6ZCK - chains B and D of the 4 polymer chains in the assembly; structure by electron microscopy, 2.70 A resolution.

[Chain B]
Protein: Capsid protein VP2
From: Coxsackievirus B4 (strain E2)
UniProtKB: Q86887 (POLG_CXB4E); residues 10-261 here correspond to UniProt positions 79-330 (UniProt number = residue number + 69)
Chain sequence (252 residues; numbered 10 to 261; the number before each row is that of its first residue):
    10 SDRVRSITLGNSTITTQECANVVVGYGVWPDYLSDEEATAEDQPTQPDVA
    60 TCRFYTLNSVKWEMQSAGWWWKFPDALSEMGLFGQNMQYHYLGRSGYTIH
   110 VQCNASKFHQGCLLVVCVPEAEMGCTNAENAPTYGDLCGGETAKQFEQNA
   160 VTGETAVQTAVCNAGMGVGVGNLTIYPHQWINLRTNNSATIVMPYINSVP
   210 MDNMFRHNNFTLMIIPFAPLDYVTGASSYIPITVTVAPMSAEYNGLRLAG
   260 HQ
Construct notes: variant Asn67 (Lys136 in Q86887)
UniProt features mapped onto this chain:
  - site: Gln261 (Cleavage)

[Chain D]
Protein: Capsid protein VP4
From: Coxsackievirus B4 (strain E2)
UniProtKB: Q86887 (POLG_CXB4E); residues 0-68 here correspond to UniProt positions 1-69 (UniProt number = residue number + 1)
Chain sequence (69 residues; numbered 0 to 68; the number before each row is that of its first residue; numbering starts at 0):
     0 MGAQVSTQKTGAHETSLSASGNSIIHYTNINYYKDAASNSANRQDFTQDP
    50 SKFTEPVKDVMIKSLPALN
Disordered / not traced: 0-1, 13-22
Construct notes: variant Ser19 (Thr20 in Q86887)
UniProt features mapped onto this chain:
  - site: Asn68 (Cleavage)
  - lipidation: Gly1 (N-myristoyl glycine)

[Chain B / chain D interface]
Pairs across the interface (21):
  Ser10(B) with Asn68(D)
  Asp11(B) with Ala66(D); Asn68(D), hydrogen bond
  Arg12(B) with Leu67(D); Asn68(D)
  Arg14(B) with Asp58(D), salt bridge
  Cys28(B) with Leu67(D)
  Ala29(B) with Leu67(D), hydrophobic
  Asn30(B) with Val56(D); Asp58(D), hydrogen bond (side chain-backbone); Met60(D)
  Val31(B) with Val56(D); Lys57(D), hydrogen bond (backbone-backbone)
  Val32(B) with Pro55(D); Val56(D), hydrophobic
  Val33(B) with Pro55(D), hydrogen bond (backbone-backbone); Lys57(D)
  Tyr35(B) with Lys51(D); Phe52(D), hydrophobic
  Trp38(B) with Lys57(D)
  Thr194(B) with Leu67(D)
Interface residues without a listed pair, chain B (14 interface residues in all): Ile184

[Overview]
14 residues of chain B and 10 residues of chain D are in contact; the contacts include 4 hydrogen bonds and 1
salt bridge. Among the polar pairs are Arg14(B)-Asp58(D), Asp11(B)-Asn68(D) and Asn30(B)-Asp58(D).
Chain B is Capsid protein VP2 and chain D is Capsid protein VP4, both from Coxsackievirus B4 (strain E2); the
structure, Coxsackievirus B4 in complex with capsid binder compound 48, was determined by electron microscopy
(same publication as 6ZCL and 6ZMS).
